Entry 2WWY (X-ray diffraction, 2.90 A resolution); this record covers chains B and T of the 8 polymer chains in the assembly.

Chain B:
Molecule: ATP-dependent DNA helicase Q1
Source organism: Homo sapiens
Notes: EC 3.6.1.-
Reference sequence: P46063 (RECQ1_HUMAN); numbering as in UniProt (aligned over 49-616)
Amino-acid sequence (591 residues; each row starts with the number of its first residue):
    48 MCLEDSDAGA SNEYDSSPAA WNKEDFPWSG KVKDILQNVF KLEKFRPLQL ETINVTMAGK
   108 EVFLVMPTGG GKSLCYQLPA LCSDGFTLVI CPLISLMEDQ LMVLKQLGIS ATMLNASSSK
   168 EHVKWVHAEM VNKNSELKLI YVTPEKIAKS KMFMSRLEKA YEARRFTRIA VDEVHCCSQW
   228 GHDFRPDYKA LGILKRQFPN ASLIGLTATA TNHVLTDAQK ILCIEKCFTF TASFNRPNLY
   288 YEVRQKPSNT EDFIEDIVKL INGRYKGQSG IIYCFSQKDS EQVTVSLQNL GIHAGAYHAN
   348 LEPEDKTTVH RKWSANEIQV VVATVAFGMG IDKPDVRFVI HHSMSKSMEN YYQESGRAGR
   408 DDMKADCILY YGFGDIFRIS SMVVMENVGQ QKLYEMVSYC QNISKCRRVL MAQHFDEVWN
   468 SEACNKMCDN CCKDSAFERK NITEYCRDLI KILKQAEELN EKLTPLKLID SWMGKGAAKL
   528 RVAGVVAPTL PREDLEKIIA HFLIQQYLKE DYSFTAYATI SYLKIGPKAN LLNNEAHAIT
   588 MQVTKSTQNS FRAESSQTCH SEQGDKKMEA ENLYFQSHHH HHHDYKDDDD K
Unresolved in the structure: 48-63, 594-638
Metal / ion sites: Zn2+: Cys453, Cys471, Cys475, Cys478
From the paper describing this entry:
  - binding site for DNA oligo (27bp) (chain T): Gln324
  - binding site for DNA oligo (27bp): Asp230, Arg232, Gln324, Thr371, Lys393, Met429, Glu433, Ala525, Arg528, Tyr564, Thr566
  - binding site for the 13-nt DNA strand: Thr511, Tyr569

Chain T:
Molecule: DNA oligo (27bp)
Sequence (27 nucleotides; each row starts with the number of its first residue):
     1 CGGTATTGGA TCTCGACGCT CTCCCTT
Unresolved in the structure: 1-8, 27

Chain B / chain T interface:
Contacting residue pairs (25):
  Leu140(B) - DT26(T)  phosphate contact
  Asp230(B) - DT26(T)  phosphate contact
  Phe231(B) - DT26(T)  sugar contact
  Arg232(B) - DT26(T)  salt bridge to the phosphate
  Phe322(B) - DC23(T)  sugar contact
  Ser323(B) - DT22(T)  phosphate contact
  Ser323(B) - DC23(T)  phosphate contact
  Gln324(B) - DC23(T)  hydrogen bond to the phosphate
  Gln324(B) - DC24(T)  hydrogen bond to the phosphate
  His345(B) - DC24(T)  phosphate contact
  Ala346(B) - DC24(T)  hydrogen bond to the phosphate
  Ala346(B) - DC25(T)  phosphate contact
  Thr371(B) - DC23(T)  phosphate contact
  Thr371(B) - DC24(T)  hydrogen bond to the phosphate
  Val372(B) - DC24(T)  sugar contact
  Ala373(B) - DC24(T)  phosphate contact
  Lys393(B) - DC23(T)  hydrogen bond to the base
  Met429(B) - DT22(T)  base contact
  Met429(B) - DC23(T)  sugar contact
  Glu433(B) - DC23(T)  hydrogen bond to the base
  Ala525(B) - DC14(T)  phosphate contact
  Arg528(B) - DT13(T)  salt bridge to the phosphate
  Tyr564(B) - DC21(T)  base contact
  Ala565(B) - DT22(T)  base contact
  Thr566(B) - DT22(T)  hydrogen bond to the base
Interface residues without a listed pair, chain B (21 interface residues in all): Lys325

In short:
Chain B and chain T form an interface of 21 and 8 residues respectively, with 7 hydrogen bonds and 2 salt
bridges. Polar contacts include Lys393(B)-DC23(T), Glu433(B)-DC23(T) and Thr566(B)-DT22(T). From the paper: a
binding site for DNA oligo (27bp) at Asp230(B), Arg232(B) and Gln324(B) among others; a binding site for the
13-nt DNA strand at Thr511(B) and Tyr569(B).
Chain B is ATP-dependent DNA helicase Q1 (Homo sapiens) and chain T is DNA oligo (27bp); the structure,
Structure of human RECQ-like helicase in complex with a DNA substrate, was determined by X-ray diffraction,
deposited together with 4U7D.
